Entry 8TVU (electron microscopy, 3.00 A resolution); this record covers chains J and K of the 24 polymer chains in the assembly.

== Chain J ==
Molecule: Portal protein
From: Salmonella phage P22
UniProtKB: P26744 (PORTL_BPP22); residues 1-725 here = UniProt positions 1-725
Chain sequence (725 residues; row label = number of the first residue in the row):
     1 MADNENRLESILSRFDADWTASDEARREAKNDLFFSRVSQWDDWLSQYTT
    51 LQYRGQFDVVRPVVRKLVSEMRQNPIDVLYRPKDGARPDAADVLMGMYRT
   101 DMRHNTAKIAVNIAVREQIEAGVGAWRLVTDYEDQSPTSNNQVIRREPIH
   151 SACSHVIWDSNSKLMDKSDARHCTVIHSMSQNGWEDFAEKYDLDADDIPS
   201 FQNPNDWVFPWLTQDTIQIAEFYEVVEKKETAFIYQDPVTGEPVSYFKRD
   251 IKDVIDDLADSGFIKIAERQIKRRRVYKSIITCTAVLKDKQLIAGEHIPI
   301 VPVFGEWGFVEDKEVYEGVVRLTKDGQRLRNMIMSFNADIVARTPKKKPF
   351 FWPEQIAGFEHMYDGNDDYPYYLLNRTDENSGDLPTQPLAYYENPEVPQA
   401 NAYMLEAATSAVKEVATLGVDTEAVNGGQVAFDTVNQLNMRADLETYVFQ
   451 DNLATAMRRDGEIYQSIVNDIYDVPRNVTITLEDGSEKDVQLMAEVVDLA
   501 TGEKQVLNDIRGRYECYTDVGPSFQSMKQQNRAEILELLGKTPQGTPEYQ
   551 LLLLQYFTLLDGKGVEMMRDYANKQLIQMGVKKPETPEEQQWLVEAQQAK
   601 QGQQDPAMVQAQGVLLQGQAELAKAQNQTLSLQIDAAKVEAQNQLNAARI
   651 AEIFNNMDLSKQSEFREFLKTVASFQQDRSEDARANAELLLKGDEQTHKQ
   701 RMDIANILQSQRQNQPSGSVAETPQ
Not modelled in the structure: 1-4, 421-444, 481-491, 648-725
Swiss-Prot annotation at these positions:
  - mutagenesis: Val64 (V64A/T/M: Overpackaging), Val303 (V303A/T/M/Y: Overpackaging)

== Chain K ==
Molecule: Peptidoglycan hydrolase gp4
From: Salmonella phage P22
UniProtKB: P26746 (EXLYS_BPP22); residues 1-166 here = UniProt positions 1-166
Chain sequence (166 residues; numbered 1 to 166; the number before each row is that of its first residue):
     1 MQIKTKGDLVRAALRKLGVASDATLTDVEPQSMQDAVDDLEAMMAEWYQD
    51 GKGIITGYVFSDDENPPAEGDDHGLRSSAVSAVFHNLACRIAPDYALEAT
   101 AKIIATAKYGKELLYKQTAISRAKRAPYPSRMPTGSGNSFANLNEWHYFP
   151 GEQNADSTTPHDEGNG
Not modelled in the structure: 153-166

== How chain J and chain K interact ==
Contacting residue pairs (24; chain J residue first):
  Ala357(J) with Lys116(K), hydrogen bond (backbone-side chain)
  Gly358(J) with Ile120(K)
  Phe359(J) with Lys116(K); Ile120(K), hydrophobic
  His361(J) with Ile120(K)
  Asp367(J) with Arg125(K), salt bridge
  Asp368(J) with Ala123(K)
  Tyr369(J) with Ala123(K); Arg125(K)
  Pro370(J) with Ala123(K); Lys124(K)
  Tyr371(J) with Ala123(K), hydrophobic
  Asn375(J) with Glu112(K); Lys116(K), hydrogen bond
  Arg376(J) with Lys108(K); Glu112(K)
  Thr377(J) with Lys108(K); Tyr109(K); Glu112(K)
  Glu379(J) with Lys102(K), salt bridge; Ala105(K); Tyr109(K)
  Asn380(J) with Lys102(K), hydrogen bond
  Gly382(J) with Lys108(K)
Interface residues without a listed pair, chain J (18 interface residues in all): Met362, Leu373, Asp378
Interface residues without a listed pair, chain K (13 interface residues in all): Thr106, Ala119, Arg122

== Summary ==
Chain J and chain K form an interface of 18 and 13 residues respectively; the contacts include 3 hydrogen
bonds and 2 salt bridges. Polar contacts include Asp367(J)-Arg125(K), Glu379(J)-Lys102(K) and
Ala357(J)-Lys116(K). From UniProt: 2 mutagenesis sites on chain J.
Here chain J is Portal protein and chain K is Peptidoglycan hydrolase gp4, both from Salmonella phage P22.
Entry 8TVU (In situ cryo-EM structure of bacteriophage P22 portal protein: head-to-tail protein complex at
3.0A resolution) was determined by electron microscopy together with 8TVR, 8U1O, 8U10 and 8U11 from the same
study.
